Entry 6UCF (X-ray diffraction, 1.29 A resolution); this record covers chains H and A of the 3 polymer chains in the assembly.

[Chain H]
Name: N123-VRC34_pI4 heavy chain
From: Homo sapiens
Sequence (229 residues; each row starts with the number of its first residue; a row labelled like 82A-82C holds insertion residues (82A, then the next letters in order)):
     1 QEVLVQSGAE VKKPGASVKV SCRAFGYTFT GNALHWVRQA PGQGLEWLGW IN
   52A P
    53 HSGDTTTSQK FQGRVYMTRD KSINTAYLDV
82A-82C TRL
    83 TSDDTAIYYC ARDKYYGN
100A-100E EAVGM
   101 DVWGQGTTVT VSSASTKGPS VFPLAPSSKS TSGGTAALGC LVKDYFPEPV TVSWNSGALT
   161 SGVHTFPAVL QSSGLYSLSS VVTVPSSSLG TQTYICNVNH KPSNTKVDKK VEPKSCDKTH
Not modelled in the structure: 218-220
Cystine bridges: Cys22-Cys92, Cys140-Cys196

[Chain A]
Name: HIV fusion peptide
Sequence (8 residues; numbered 512 to 519; the number before each row is that of its first residue):
   512 AVGIGAVF

[How chain H and chain A interact]
Pairs across the interface (27; chain H residue first):
  Thr30(H) with Val518(A)
  Gly31(H) with Val518(A)
  Ala33(H) with Ile515(A), hydrophobic
  Trp50(H) with Val513(A); Gly514(A); Ile515(A)
  Asn52(H) with Ile515(A), hydrogen bond (side chain-backbone); Gly516(A), hydrogen bond (side chain-backbone); Ala517(A), hydrogen bond (side chain-backbone); Val518(A)
  His53(H) with Ala517(A); Val518(A); Phe519(A)
  Asp56(H) with Ile515(A)
  Thr57(H) with Ile515(A)
  Thr58(H) with Ile515(A)
  Tyr97(H) with Ile515(A), hydrogen bond (side chain-backbone); Gly516(A), hydrogen bond (side chain-backbone); Val518(A), hydrophobic
  Asn100(H) with Gly514(A); Gly516(A); Ala517(A); Val518(A)
  Glu100A(H) with Ala512(A), hydrogen bond (side chain-backbone); Val513(A)
  Ala100B(H) with Ala512(A); Val513(A), hydrogen bond (backbone-backbone)
Also at the interface, not in a pair above, chain H (15 interface residues in all): Asn32, Ser54
From the paper, about this interface:
  - epitope / paratope residues, chain A: Val513(A), Ile515(A), Gly516(A)
  - hot spots on chain A (mutagenesis) - V513A, I515A, G516A: decreased binding to N123-VRC34_pI4 heavy chain (chain H)

[In short]
15 residues of chain H and 8 residues of chain A are in contact, with 7 hydrogen bonds. Among the polar pairs
are Asn52(H)-Ile515(A), Asn52(H)-Gly516(A) and Asn52(H)-Ala517(A). The paper reports that V513A, I515A and
G516A of chain A reduce binding to N123-VRC34_pI4 heavy chain (chain H); epitope/paratope residues Val513(A),
Ile515(A) and Gly516(A).
Here chain H is N123-VRC34_pI4 heavy chain (Homo sapiens) and chain A is HIV fusion peptide. Entry 6UCF
(N123-VRC34_pI4 HIV neutralizing antibody in complex with HIV fusion peptide residue 512-519) was determined
by X-ray diffraction (same publication as 6UBI and 6UCE).
